3ZRP - chains A and B; structure by X-ray diffraction, 1.75 A resolution.

Chain A (and B):
Molecule: Serine-pyruvate aminotransferase (agxt)
Source organism: Sulfolobus solfataricus
Notes: EC 2.6.1.51; chain B of this document is another copy of the same molecule, construct and numbering; everything in this record applies to it too
UniProt: Q97VM5 (Q97VM5_SULSO); residues 1-384 here = UniProt positions 1-384
Sequence (384 residues; numbered 1 to 384; the number before each row is that of its first residue):
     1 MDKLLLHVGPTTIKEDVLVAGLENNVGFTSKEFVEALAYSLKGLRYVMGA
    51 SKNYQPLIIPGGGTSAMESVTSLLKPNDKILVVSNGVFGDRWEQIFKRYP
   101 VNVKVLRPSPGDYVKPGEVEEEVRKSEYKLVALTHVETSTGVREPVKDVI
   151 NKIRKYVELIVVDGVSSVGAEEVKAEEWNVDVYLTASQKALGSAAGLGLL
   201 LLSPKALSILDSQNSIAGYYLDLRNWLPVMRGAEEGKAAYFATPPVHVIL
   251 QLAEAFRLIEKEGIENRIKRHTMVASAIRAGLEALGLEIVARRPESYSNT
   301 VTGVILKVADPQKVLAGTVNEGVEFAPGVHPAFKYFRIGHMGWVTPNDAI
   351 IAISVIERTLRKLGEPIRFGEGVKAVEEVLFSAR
Disordered / not traced: 1-5, 383-384
Covalent attachments: pyridoxal phosphate (PLP) linked to Lys189
Ligand contacts:
  - pyridoxal phosphate (PLP), molecule 1: Gly62, Gly63, Thr64, Met67, Phe88, Arg91, Thr134, Val136, Thr138, Asp163, Val165, Ser166, Ala186, Gln188
  - pyridoxal phosphate (PLP), molecule 2: Tyr240, Ala242, Thr243
What the authors report for this chain:
  - self-association interface (contacts with another copy of this molecule); pairs are residue here / residue on that copy: Arg98-Asp222
  - contacts within the chain: Glu93-Arg107, Glu93-Lys97, Asp90-Arg107, Lys115-Glu118, Asp163-Val165 (backbone contact), Glu262-Arg267, Arg267-His271, Glu262-Arg270, Arg293-Glu295
  - binding site for pyridoxal phosphate: Gly63, Thr64, Phe88, Thr138, Asp163, Val165, Ser166, Gln188, Lys189, Tyr240, Thr243
  - specificity-determining residues: Phe28, Phe88, Tyr240, Val329 (proposed by the authors, not directly observed)

How chain A and chain B interact:
Contacting residue pairs - 70 pairs, chain A then chain B:
  His7(A) - Thr29(B)
  Thr11(A) - Asn24(B)
  Thr11(A) - Asn25(B)  hydrogen bond (backbone-backbone)
  Thr11(A) - Val26(B)  hydrogen bond (backbone-backbone)
  Thr11(A) - Gly27(B)
  Thr12(A) - Asn24(B)
  Thr12(A) - Asn25(B)  hydrogen bond
  Ile13(A) - Asn24(B)  hydrogen bond (backbone-side chain)
  Ile13(A) - His247(B)
  Glu15(A) - Asn24(B)  hydrogen bond
  Leu18(A) - Gly21(B)
  Leu18(A) - Leu22(B)
  Leu18(A) - Asn24(B)
  Val19(A) - Leu22(B)
  Leu22(A) - Leu18(B)
  Leu22(A) - Leu22(B)  hydrophobic
  Asn24(A) - Thr11(B)
  Asn24(A) - Thr12(B)
  Asn24(A) - Ile13(B)  hydrogen bond (side chain-backbone)
  Asn24(A) - Leu18(B)
  Asn25(A) - Thr11(B)  hydrogen bond (backbone-backbone)
  Asn25(A) - Thr12(B)  hydrogen bond
  Val26(A) - Thr11(B)  hydrogen bond (backbone-backbone)
  Thr29(A) - Glu324(B)
  Gly61(A) - Tyr220(B)
  Gly62(A) - Tyr220(B)
  Thr64(A) - Tyr220(B)
  Thr64(A) - Ala242(B)
  Ser65(A) - Tyr220(B)
  Glu68(A) - Gly218(B)
  Glu68(A) - Tyr219(B)  hydrogen bond (side chain-backbone)
  Glu68(A) - Tyr220(B)  hydrogen bond (side chain-backbone)
  Phe88(A) - Tyr240(B)
  Arg91(A) - Tyr219(B)
  Arg91(A) - Tyr240(B)
  Arg91(A) - Phe241(B)  hydrogen bond (side chain-backbone)
  Gln94(A) - Tyr219(B)
  Ile95(A) - Tyr219(B)  hydrophobic
  Arg98(A) - Ser215(B)  hydrogen bond (side chain-backbone)
  Arg98(A) - Ala217(B)  hydrogen bond (side chain-backbone)
  Arg98(A) - Gly218(B)
  Arg98(A) - Tyr219(B)
  Gln188(A) - Thr243(B)
  Ala195(A) - Thr243(B)
  Ala195(A) - Pro244(B)
  Ala195(A) - Pro245(B)
  Ser215(A) - Arg98(B)  hydrogen bond (backbone-side chain)
  Ala217(A) - Arg98(B)  hydrogen bond (backbone-side chain)
  Gly218(A) - Glu68(B)
  Gly218(A) - Arg98(B)  hydrogen bond (backbone-side chain)
  Tyr219(A) - Glu68(B)  hydrogen bond (backbone-side chain)
  Tyr219(A) - Gln94(B)  hydrogen bond
  Tyr219(A) - Ile95(B)  hydrophobic
  Tyr219(A) - Arg98(B)
  Tyr220(A) - Gly61(B)
  Tyr220(A) - Gly62(B)
  Tyr220(A) - Thr64(B)
  Tyr220(A) - Ser65(B)
  Tyr220(A) - Glu68(B)  hydrogen bond (backbone-side chain)
  Tyr240(A) - Phe88(B)
  Tyr240(A) - Arg91(B)
  Phe241(A) - Arg91(B)  hydrogen bond (backbone-side chain)
  Ala242(A) - Thr64(B)
  Thr243(A) - Gln188(B)  hydrogen bond
  Thr243(A) - Ala195(B)
  Pro244(A) - Ala195(B)
  Pro245(A) - Ala195(B)
  His247(A) - Ile13(B)
  Val248(A) - Val248(B)  hydrophobic
  Glu324(A) - Thr29(B)
Interface residues without a listed pair, chain A (50 interface residues in all): Val8, Gly21, Gly27, Phe28, Pro60, Tyr99, Ala194, Gly196, Ile216, Leu221, Asp222, Val246
Interface residues without a listed pair, chain B (50 interface residues in all): His7, Val8, Glu15, Val19, Phe28, Pro60, Tyr99, Ala194, Gly196, Ile216, Leu221, Asp222, Val246

Summary:
The chain A/chain B interface involves 50 residues from each chain; the contacts include 22 hydrogen bonds.
Among the polar pairs are Thr12(A)-Asn25(B), Ile13(A)-Asn24(B) and Glu15(A)-Asn24(B). Bound to chain A:
pyridoxal phosphate. From the paper: a binding site for pyridoxal phosphate at Gly63(A), Thr64(A) and Phe88(A)
among others; specificity determinants Phe28(A), Phe88(A) and Tyr240(A) among others.
Both chains are Serine-pyruvate aminotransferase (agxt) (Sulfolobus solfataricus). Entry 3ZRP (Crystal
structure and substrate specificity of a thermophilic archaeal serine : pyruvate aminotransferase from
Sulfolobus solfataricus) was determined by X-ray diffraction, deposited together with 3ZRQ and 3ZRR.
